PDB entry 1JKU | X-ray diffraction, 1.84 A resolution | chains A and E of the 6 polymer chains in the assembly

# Chain A (and E)
Name: pseudocatalase
Organism: Lactobacillus plantarum
Notes: EC 1.11.1.6; chain E of this document is another copy of the same molecule, construct and numbering; everything in this record applies to it too
Reference sequence: P60355 (MCAT_LACPL); residues 1-266 here = UniProt positions 1-266
Chain sequence (266 residues; numbered 1 to 266; the number before each row is that of its first residue):
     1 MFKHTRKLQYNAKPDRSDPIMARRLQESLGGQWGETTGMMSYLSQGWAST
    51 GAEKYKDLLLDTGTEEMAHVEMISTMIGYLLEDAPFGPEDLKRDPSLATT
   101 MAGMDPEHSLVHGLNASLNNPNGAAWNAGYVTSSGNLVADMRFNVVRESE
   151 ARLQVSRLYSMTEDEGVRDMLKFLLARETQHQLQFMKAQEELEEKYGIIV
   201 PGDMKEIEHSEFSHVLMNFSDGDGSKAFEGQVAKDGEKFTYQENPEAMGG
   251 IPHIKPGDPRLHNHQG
Swiss-Prot annotation at these positions:
  - binding site (Mn(2+)): Glu-35, Glu-66, His-69, Glu-148, His-181
  - binding site (Ca(2+)): Asp-57, Asp-61, Asn-218, Ser-220, Gly-222

# How chain A and chain E interact
Contacting residue pairs (11):
  Leu-153(A) / Leu-261(E)
  Leu-153(A) / His-262(E)
  Arg-157(A) / Leu-261(E)  hydrogen bond (side chain-backbone)
  Arg-157(A) / Asn-263(E)
  Ser-160(A) / Arg-260(E)
  Arg-260(A) / Ser-160(E)
  Leu-261(A) / Leu-153(E)
  Leu-261(A) / Arg-157(E)  hydrogen bond (backbone-side chain)
  His-262(A) / Leu-153(E)
  His-262(A) / Ser-156(E)
  Asn-263(A) / Arg-157(E)
Interface residues without a listed pair, chain A (8 interface residues in all): Ser-156

# In short
Chain A and chain E each contribute 8 residues to their interface, with 2 hydrogen bonds. The hydrogen-bonded
pair is Arg-157(A)/Leu-261(E). From UniProt: 5 Mn2+-binding residues and 5 Ca2+-binding residues on chain A.
Chain A and chain E are both pseudocatalase (Lactobacillus plantarum); the structure, Crystal Structure of
Manganese Catalase from Lactobacillus plantarum, was determined by X-ray diffraction, deposited together with
1JKV.
